8HMY - chains A and C of the 6 polymer chains in the assembly; structure by electron microscopy, 2.94 A resolution.

# Chain A
Name: tRNA-splicing endonuclease subunit Sen2
Organism: Homo sapiens
Notes: EC 4.6.1.16
Reference sequence: Q8NCE0 (SEN2_HUMAN); residues 1-465 here = UniProt positions 1-465
Sequence (485 residues; row label = number of the first residue in the row; numbers below 1 keep their minus sign (Met-19 is residue -19)):
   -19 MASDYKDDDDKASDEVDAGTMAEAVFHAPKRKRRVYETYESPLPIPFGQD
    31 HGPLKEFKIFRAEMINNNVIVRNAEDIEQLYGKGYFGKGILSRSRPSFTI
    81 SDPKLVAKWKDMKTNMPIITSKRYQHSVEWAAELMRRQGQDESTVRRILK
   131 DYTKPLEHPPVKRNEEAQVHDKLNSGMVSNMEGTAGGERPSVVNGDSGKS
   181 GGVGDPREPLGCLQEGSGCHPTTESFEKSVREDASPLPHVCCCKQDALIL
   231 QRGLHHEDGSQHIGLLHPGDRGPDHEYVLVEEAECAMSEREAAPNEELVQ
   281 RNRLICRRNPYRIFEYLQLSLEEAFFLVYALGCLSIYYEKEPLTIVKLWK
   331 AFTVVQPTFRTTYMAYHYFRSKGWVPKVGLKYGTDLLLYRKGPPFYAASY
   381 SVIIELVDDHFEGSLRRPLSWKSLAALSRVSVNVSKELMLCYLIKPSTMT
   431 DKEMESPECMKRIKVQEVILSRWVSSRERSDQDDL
Not modelled in the structure: -19 to 13, 135-255, 263-279
Construct notes: initiating methionine (-19); expression tag (-18 to 0); engineered mutation Ala377 (His in Q8NCE0)

# Chain C
Name: tRNA-splicing endonuclease subunit Sen54
Organism: Homo sapiens
Reference sequence: Q7Z6J9 (SEN54_HUMAN); residues 1-526 here = UniProt positions 1-526
Sequence (546 residues; each row starts with the number of its first residue; numbers below 1 keep their minus sign (Met-19 is residue -19)):
   -19 MASDYKDDDDKASDEVDAGTMEPEPEPAAVEVPAGRVLSARELFAARSRS
    31 QKLPQRSHGPKDFLPDGSAAQAERLRRCREELWQLLAEQRVERLGSLVAA
    81 EWRPEEGFVELKSPAGKFWQTMGFSEQGRQRLHPEEALYLLECGSIHLFH
   131 QDLPLSIQEAYQLLLTDHTVTFLQYQVFSHLKRLGYVVRRFQPSSVLSPY
   181 ERQLNLDASVQHLEDGDGKRKRSSSSPRSINKKAKALDNSLQPKSLAASS
   231 PPPCSQPSQCPEEKPQESSPMKGPGGPFQLLGSLGPSPGPAREGVGCSWE
   281 SGRAENGVTGAGKRRWNFEQISFPNMASDSRHTLLRAPAPELLPANVAGR
   331 ETDAESWCQKLNQRKEKLSRREREHHAEAAQFQEDVNADPEVQRCSSWRE
   381 YKELLQRRQVQRSQRRAPHLWGQPVTPLLSPGQASSPAVVLQHISVLQTT
   431 HLPDGGARLLEKSGGLEIIFDVYQADAVATFRKNNPGKPYARMCISGFDE
   481 PVPDLCSLKRLSYQSGDVPLIFALVDHGDISFYSFRDFTLPQDVGH
Not modelled in the structure: -19 to 7, 177-410
Construct notes: initiating methionine (-19); expression tag (-18 to 0)

# How chain A and chain C interact
Pairs across the interface (88; chain A residue first):
  Phe37(A) - Ser416(C)
  Phe37(A) - Pro417(C)
  Gln59(A) - Gln413(C)  hydrogen bond
  Gly62(A) - Pro411(C)
  Lys63(A) - Gln413(C)
  Lys63(A) - Ala414(C)
  Gly64(A) - Gln413(C)  hydrogen bond (backbone-backbone)
  Ala310(A) - Ile424(C)
  Leu311(A) - Ala414(C)
  Leu311(A) - Ser415(C)
  Cys313(A) - Ser415(C)  hydrogen bond
  Met344(A) - Leu427(C)
  His347(A) - Ile424(C)
  Tyr348(A) - Leu427(C)  hydrophobic
  Tyr348(A) - Thr429(C)
  Ser351(A) - Ser425(C)
  Lys352(A) - Thr519(C)
  Lys352(A) - Leu520(C)
  Lys352(A) - Gln522(C)
  Lys352(A) - Asp523(C)
  Trp354(A) - Leu520(C)  hydrophobic
  Trp354(A) - Gln522(C)
  Arg370(A) - Asp523(C)  salt bridge
  Tyr380(A) - Phe518(C)
  Tyr380(A) - Leu520(C)
  Phe391(A) - Leu439(C)  hydrophobic
  Phe391(A) - Leu485(C)  hydrophobic
  Phe391(A) - Cys486(C)  hydrophobic
  Phe391(A) - Lys489(C)
  Leu399(A) - Val482(C)
  Trp401(A) - Phe478(C)
  Trp401(A) - Val482(C)  hydrophobic
  Trp401(A) - Pro483(C)
  Trp401(A) - Leu504(C)  hydrophobic
  Trp401(A) - Phe515(C)  hydrophobic
  Lys402(A) - Phe478(C)
  Ala405(A) - Tyr513(C)
  Leu420(A) - Phe515(C)  hydrophobic
  Tyr422(A) - Leu485(C)  hydrophobic
  Ile424(A) - Leu485(C)  hydrophobic
  Met440(A) - Val426(C)  hydrophobic
  Met440(A) - Leu427(C)
  Lys441(A) - Val426(C)
  Ile443(A) - Leu427(C)
  Lys444(A) - Gln428(C)
  Lys444(A) - Thr430(C)
  Val445(A) - Gln428(C)  hydrogen bond (backbone-backbone)
  Val445(A) - Thr429(C)
  Val445(A) - Thr430(C)  hydrogen bond (backbone-backbone)
  Gln446(A) - Thr430(C)
  Gln446(A) - His431(C)  hydrogen bond (side chain-backbone)
  Gln446(A) - Leu432(C)
  Gln446(A) - Lys489(C)
  Gln446(A) - Asp517(C)
  Glu447(A) - Asp517(C)
  Glu447(A) - Phe518(C)
  Val448(A) - Phe515(C)  hydrophobic
  Val448(A) - Arg516(C)
  Val448(A) - Asp517(C)
  Ile449(A) - Ser514(C)
  Ile449(A) - Phe515(C)
  Ile449(A) - Arg516(C)  hydrogen bond (backbone-backbone)
  Ile449(A) - Phe518(C)  hydrophobic
  Leu450(A) - Tyr513(C)  hydrophobic
  Leu450(A) - Phe515(C)  hydrophobic
  Ser451(A) - Tyr513(C)
  Ser451(A) - Ser514(C)  hydrogen bond
  Ser451(A) - Arg516(C)  hydrogen bond
  Arg452(A) - Phe512(C)
  Trp453(A) - Leu161(C)  hydrophobic
  Trp453(A) - Tyr166(C)
  Trp453(A) - Tyr470(C)
  Trp453(A) - Ile501(C)
  Trp453(A) - Phe512(C)  hydrogen bond (backbone-backbone)
  Ser455(A) - His160(C)
  Ser455(A) - Leu161(C)
  Ser455(A) - Leu164(C)
  Ser455(A) - Tyr166(C)  hydrogen bond (backbone-side chain)
  Ser456(A) - Leu164(C)
  Glu458(A) - Tyr166(C)  hydrogen bond (backbone-side chain)
  Glu458(A) - Tyr470(C)
  Arg459(A) - Leu164(C)  hydrogen bond (side chain-backbone)
  Arg459(A) - Tyr166(C)
  Arg459(A) - Ala455(C)  hydrogen bond (backbone-backbone)
  Arg459(A) - Asp456(C)
  Ser460(A) - Gln454(C)  hydrogen bond (backbone-side chain)
  Ser460(A) - Asp456(C)
  Asp461(A) - Asp456(C)
Also at the interface, not in a pair above, chain A (53 interface residues in all): Tyr19, Lys35, Gly353, Lys371, Phe375, Val387, Ser400, Leu404, Ser408, Met419
Also at the interface, not in a pair above, chain C (49 interface residues in all): Val419, Glu480, Pro481, Phe502, Val524, His526

# In short
The interface between chain A and chain C involves 53 residues on one side and 49 on the other; the contacts
include 15 hydrogen bonds and 1 salt bridge. Polar contacts include Arg370(A)-Asp523(C), Gln59(A)-Gln413(C)
and Cys313(A)-Ser415(C).
Chain A is tRNA-splicing endonuclease subunit Sen2 and chain C is tRNA-splicing endonuclease subunit Sen54,
both from Homo sapiens; the structure, Cryo-EM structure of the human pre-catalytic TSEN/pre-tRNA complex, was
determined by electron microscopy together with 8HMZ from the same study.
